Entry 2V9R (X-ray diffraction, 2.00 A resolution); this record covers chain A.

[Chain A]
Name: Roundabout homolog 1
Source organism: Homo sapiens
Notes: fragment: ig1-2m, residues 61-266
UniProt: Q9Y6N7 (ROBO1_HUMAN); residues 61-266 here = UniProt positions 61-266
Chain sequence (212 residues; row label = number of the first residue in the row):
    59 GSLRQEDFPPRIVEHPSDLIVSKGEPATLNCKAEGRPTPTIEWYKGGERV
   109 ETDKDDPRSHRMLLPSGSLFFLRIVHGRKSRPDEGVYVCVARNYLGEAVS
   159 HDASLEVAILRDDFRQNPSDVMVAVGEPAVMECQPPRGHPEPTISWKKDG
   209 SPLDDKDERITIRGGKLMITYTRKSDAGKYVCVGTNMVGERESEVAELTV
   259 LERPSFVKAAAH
Unresolved in the structure: 59-63, 261-270
Differences from the reference sequence: engineered mutation Asp160 (Asn in Q9Y6N7)
Disulfides: Cys89-Cys147, Cys191-Cys240
What the authors report for this chain:
  - contacts within the chain: Glu164-His197 (hydrogen bond)

[Overview]
The paper reports contacts within the chain involving Glu164 and His197.
Chain A is Roundabout homolog 1 (Homo sapiens); the structure, First and second Ig domains from human Robo1
(Form 2), was determined by X-ray diffraction (same publication as 2V9Q and 2V9S).
